6FOS - chains A and F of the 15 polymer chains in the assembly; structure by X-ray diffraction, 4.00 A resolution.

[Chain A]
Name: Photosystem I P700 chlorophyll a apoprotein A1
From: Cyanidioschyzon merolae (strain 10D)
Notes: EC 1.97.1.12
Reference sequence: Q85FY7 (PSAA_CYAM1); residue numbers follow UniProt; this construct covers 9-748
Sequence (740 residues; numbered 9 to 748; the number before each row is that of its first residue):
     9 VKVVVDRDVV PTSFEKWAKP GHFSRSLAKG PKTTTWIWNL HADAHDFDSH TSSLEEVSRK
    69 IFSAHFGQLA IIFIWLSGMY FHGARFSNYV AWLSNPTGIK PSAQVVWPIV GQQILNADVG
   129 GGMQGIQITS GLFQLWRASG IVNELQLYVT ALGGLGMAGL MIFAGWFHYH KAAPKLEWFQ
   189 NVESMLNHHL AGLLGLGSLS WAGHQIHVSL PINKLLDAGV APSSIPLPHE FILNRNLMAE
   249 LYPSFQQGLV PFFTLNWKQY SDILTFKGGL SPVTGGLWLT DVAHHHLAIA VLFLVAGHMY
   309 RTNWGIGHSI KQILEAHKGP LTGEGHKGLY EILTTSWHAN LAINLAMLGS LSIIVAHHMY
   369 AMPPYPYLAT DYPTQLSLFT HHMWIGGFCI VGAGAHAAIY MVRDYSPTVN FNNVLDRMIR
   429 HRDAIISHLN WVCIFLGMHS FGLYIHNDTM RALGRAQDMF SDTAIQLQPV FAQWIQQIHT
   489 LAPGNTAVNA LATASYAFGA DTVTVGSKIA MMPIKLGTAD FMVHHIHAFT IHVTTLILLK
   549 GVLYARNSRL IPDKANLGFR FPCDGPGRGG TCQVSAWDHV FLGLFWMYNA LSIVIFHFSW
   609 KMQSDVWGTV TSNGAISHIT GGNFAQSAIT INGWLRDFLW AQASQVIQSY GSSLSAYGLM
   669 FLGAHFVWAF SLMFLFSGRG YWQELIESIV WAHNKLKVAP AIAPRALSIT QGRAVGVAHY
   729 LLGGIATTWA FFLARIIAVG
Curated features (UniProtKB/Swiss-Prot):
  - binding site ([4Fe-4S] cluster): C571, C580
  - binding site (chlorophyll a'): H673
  - binding site (chlorophyll a): M681, Y689
  - binding site (phylloquinone): W690
Metal / ion sites: chlorophyll a Mg near Q120 (its only coordinating residue here)
Small-molecule neighbours:
  - beta-carotene (BCR), molecule 1: F81, Y88, T158, G161, G162, M165, L204, L207, S208
  - beta-carotene (BCR), molecule 2: L337, I340, L341, A350, I351, A405, Y408, L423
  - beta-carotene (BCR), molecule 3: A350, A354, M355, S358, I398, A401, G402, A405, T543, L546, L547, V550
  - beta-carotene (BCR), molecule 4: M668, G671, F674, V675, L730, I733, A734, W737
  - chlorophyll a (CLA), molecule 1: V9, H196, W312
  - chlorophyll a (CLA), molecule 2: T20, S21, F22, K24, W25, H30, K68, S71, I170, G173, W174, H178
  - chlorophyll a (CLA), molecule 3: P28, W44, I45, L48, H49
  - chlorophyll a (CLA), molecule 4: F31, L48, H49, A52, H53
  - chlorophyll a (CLA), molecule 5: T42, I45, H701, V706, P708, P712
  - chlorophyll a (CLA), molecule 6: W46, V675, F678, V723, H727, L730
  - chlorophyll a (CLA), molecule 7: H53, F55, I69, A72, H73, Q76, L77, I80, F81, W345, H346, N348, L349, N352, L353, L356
  - chlorophyll a (CLA), molecule 8: H53, Q76, I79, I80, W83, L353, F396, C397
  - chlorophyll a (CLA), molecule 9: H53, D54, L349, L353, F396, V399, G400, A403, H404, W585
  - chlorophyll a (CLA), molecule 10: F70, H73, W186, M193, H196, H197, L201
  - chlorophyll a (CLA), molecule 11: F74, A172, F175, H176, W186
  - chlorophyll a (CLA), molecule 12: I82, W83, S85, G86, F89, H90, F94, Q112, V113, W115
  - chlorophyll a (CLA), molecule 13: W83, M87, H90, A111, Q112, I134, Q135, I136, T137, S138, L140, A664, Y665, W737
  - chlorophyll a (CLA), molecule 14: W83, T137, S138, S385, T388, H389, W392, F396, I733, T736, W737, F740, L741
  - chlorophyll a (CLA), molecule 15: W83, S138, S360, V363, M367, Y373, H389, H390, I393
  - chlorophyll a (CLA), molecule 16: Q112, V113, V114, W115, I117, V118, Q120, L123, I134, A664, L667, M668
  - chlorophyll a (CLA), molecule 17: L143, A146, L201, L202, G205, S206, W209, Q213, L285, V290, H293, H294, I297, F301, L359, V363, H366, M367, P372, Y373
  - chlorophyll a (CLA), molecule 18: I149, T158, S208, W209, G211, H212, P236
  - chlorophyll a (CLA), molecule 19: L153, Q154, V157, P236, H237, L241
  - chlorophyll a (CLA), molecule 20: V190, L194, I318, L341, N348, I351, N352, M355
  - chlorophyll a (CLA), molecule 21: L194, L198, A304, Y308
  - chlorophyll a (CLA), molecule 22: N195, H196, A199, H306, T310, W312
  - chlorophyll a (CLA), molecule 23: G211, I214, H215, R243, F253, G256, L257
  - chlorophyll a (CLA), molecule 24: F260, W265, K266, Y268, S269, L272, T273, F274, H292, L295, A296, V299, N497
  - chlorophyll a (CLA), molecule 25: T273, F274, G276, G277, L285, D289, V290, H292, H293, A296, I297, L300, H366, M370, P372, T501, A502
  - chlorophyll a (CLA), molecule 26: H306, M307, H316
  - chlorophyll a (CLA), molecule 27: H316, I321, H325
  - chlorophyll a (CLA), molecule 28: L322, H325, H334, L337, V422
  - chlorophyll a (CLA), molecule 29: K326, G327, P328
  - chlorophyll a (CLA), molecule 30: L329, T330, V422, R425, M426, H429, I433, H436
  - chlorophyll a (CLA), molecule 31: S358, I361, M391, I398, I539, T542, T543, M595, L599
  - chlorophyll a (CLA), molecule 32: H365, H366, A369, M370
  - chlorophyll a (CLA), molecule 33: H365, Y368, H532, H535, V602, H605, F606, M610
  - chlorophyll a (CLA), molecule 34: A432, S435, H436, W439
  - chlorophyll a (CLA), molecule 35: S435, N438, W439, I442
  - chlorophyll a (CLA), molecule 36: L437, V440, H540
  - chlorophyll a (CLA), molecule 37: N438, C441, I442, G445, M446, F449, F537, V541, L544, I545, L590, F593, W594
  - chlorophyll a (CLA), molecule 38: W439, I442, F443, M446, H447
  - chlorophyll a (CLA), molecule 39: L444, F479, F529, H533, A536, H540
  - chlorophyll a (CLA), molecule 40: M446, G450, L451, I453, H454
  - chlorophyll a (CLA), molecule 41: F449, F537, W594, N597, Y728
  - chlorophyll a (CLA), molecule 42: I483, I486, H487, T494
  - chlorophyll a (CLA), molecule 43: N493, T494, V496, N497
  - chlorophyll a (CLA), molecule 44: Y596, N597, S600, I601, F604, L647, Q650, A651, I655, F669, H673, W676, Y728, G732, I733, T735, T736, F739
  - chlorophyll a (CLA), molecule 45: L643, L647, W648
  - chlorophyll a (CLA), molecule 46: L667, M668, L670, G671, H673, F674, W676, A677, L680
  - chlorophyll a (CLA), molecule 47: F674, A677, F678, L680, M681, F684, S685, Y689, W690, L693
  - chlorophyll a (CLA), molecule 48: I697, H701, V706
  - phylloquinone (PQN): W46, M681, F682, S685, G686, R687, W690, A714, L715
  - 4Fe-4S cluster (SF4): C571, G573, P574, T579, C580

[Chain F]
Name: Photosystem I reaction center subunit II
From: Cyanidioschyzon merolae (strain 10D)
Reference sequence: Q85FS9 (Q85FS9_CYAM1); residues 31-185 here = UniProt positions 31-185
Sequence (155 residues; numbered 31 to 185; the number before each row is that of its first residue):
    31 LTPCQQSEAF HKREINEVRT LENRQANYEA NSPSYLALQS QIDQVHKRFD KYGTLLCGQD
    91 GLPHLITDGD WRHAREFTIP ALLFLYITGW IGWVGRSYLK YTKETKNPTE QEIILDVPMA
   151 LKYMLSGFLW PLSAWQEYRS GQLLAKEDEI TVSPR
Disordered / not traced: 184-185
Disulfides: C34-C87
Small-molecule neighbours:
  - beta-carotene (BCR): A111, L115, T118, W123
  - chlorophyll a (CLA), molecule 1: D98, G99, D100, W101
  - chlorophyll a (CLA), molecule 2: F107, A111, L112, L115, Y116, W123
  - chlorophyll a (CLA), molecule 3: T118, I121, G122, R126, M154, L155

[How chain A and chain F interact]
Pairs across the interface (35; chain A residue first):
  A26(A) - L145(F)
  P28(A) - L145(F)
  P39(A) - E140(F)
  W44(A) - I144(F)  hydrophobic
  Q121(A) - Q71(F)
  D126(A) - R54(F)  salt bridge
  D126(A) - Y58(F)
  V127(A) - Y58(F)  hydrogen bond (backbone-side chain)
  G128(A) - Y58(F)  hydrogen bond (backbone-side chain)
  G130(A) - S64(F)  hydrogen bond (backbone-side chain)
  G130(A) - Y65(F)
  M131(A) - Y65(F)  hydrogen bond (backbone-side chain)
  Q132(A) - S64(F)
  Q132(A) - Y65(F)  hydrogen bond (backbone-side chain)
  S660(A) - R54(F)
  S661(A) - R54(F)
  E695(A) - I180(F)
  W699(A) - E179(F)
  K703(A) - Q172(F)
  L704(A) - Y168(F)  hydrophobic
  L704(A) - Q172(F)
  K705(A) - S170(F)  hydrogen bond (side chain-backbone)
  K705(A) - G171(F)
  K705(A) - L174(F)
  K705(A) - A175(F)
  V706(A) - K130(F)
  A707(A) - K130(F)
  P708(A) - K130(F)
  P708(A) - I143(F)  hydrophobic
  A709(A) - K130(F)
  A709(A) - K133(F)
  A709(A) - T139(F)
  A709(A) - I143(F)
  I710(A) - E140(F)
  I710(A) - I143(F)  hydrophobic
Other interface residues (no listed pair), chain A (28 interface residues in all): P116, I122, N124, G659, N702
Other interface residues (no listed pair), chain F (24 interface residues in all): T50, Q74, Y131, D178

[Overview]
The interface between chain A and chain F involves 28 residues on one side and 24 on the other; the contacts
include 6 hydrogen bonds and 1 salt bridge. Polar pairs include D126(A)-R54(F), V127(A)-Y58(F) and
G128(A)-Y58(F).
Chain A is Photosystem I P700 chlorophyll a apoprotein A1 and chain F is Photosystem I reaction center subunit
II, both from Cyanidioschyzon merolae (strain 10D); the structure, Cyanidioschyzon merolae photosystem I, was
determined by X-ray diffraction.
